6EXN - chains 5 and A of the 46 polymer chains in the assembly; structure by electron microscopy, 3.70 A resolution.

Chain 5:
Molecule: U5 snRNA
From: Saccharomyces cerevisiae S288c
Sequence (179 nucleotides; numbered 1 to 179; the number before each row is that of its first residue):
     1 AAGCAGCUUU ACAGAUCAAU GGCGGAGGGA GGUCAACAUC AAGAACUGUG GGCCUUUUAU
    61 UGCCUAUAGA ACUUAUAACG AACAUGGUUC UUGCCUUUUA CCAGAACCAU CCGGGUGUUG
   121 UCUCCAUAGA AACAGGUAAA GCUGUCCGUU ACUGUGGGCU UGCCAUAUUU UUUGGAACU
Disordered / not traced: 128-129, 165-166, 176-179

Chain A:
Protein: Pre-mRNA-splicing factor Prp8
From: Saccharomyces cerevisiae (strain ATCC 204508 / S288c)
UniProtKB: P33334 (PRP8_YEAST); numbering as in UniProt (aligned over 1-2413)
Chain sequence (2413 residues; each row starts with the number of its first residue):
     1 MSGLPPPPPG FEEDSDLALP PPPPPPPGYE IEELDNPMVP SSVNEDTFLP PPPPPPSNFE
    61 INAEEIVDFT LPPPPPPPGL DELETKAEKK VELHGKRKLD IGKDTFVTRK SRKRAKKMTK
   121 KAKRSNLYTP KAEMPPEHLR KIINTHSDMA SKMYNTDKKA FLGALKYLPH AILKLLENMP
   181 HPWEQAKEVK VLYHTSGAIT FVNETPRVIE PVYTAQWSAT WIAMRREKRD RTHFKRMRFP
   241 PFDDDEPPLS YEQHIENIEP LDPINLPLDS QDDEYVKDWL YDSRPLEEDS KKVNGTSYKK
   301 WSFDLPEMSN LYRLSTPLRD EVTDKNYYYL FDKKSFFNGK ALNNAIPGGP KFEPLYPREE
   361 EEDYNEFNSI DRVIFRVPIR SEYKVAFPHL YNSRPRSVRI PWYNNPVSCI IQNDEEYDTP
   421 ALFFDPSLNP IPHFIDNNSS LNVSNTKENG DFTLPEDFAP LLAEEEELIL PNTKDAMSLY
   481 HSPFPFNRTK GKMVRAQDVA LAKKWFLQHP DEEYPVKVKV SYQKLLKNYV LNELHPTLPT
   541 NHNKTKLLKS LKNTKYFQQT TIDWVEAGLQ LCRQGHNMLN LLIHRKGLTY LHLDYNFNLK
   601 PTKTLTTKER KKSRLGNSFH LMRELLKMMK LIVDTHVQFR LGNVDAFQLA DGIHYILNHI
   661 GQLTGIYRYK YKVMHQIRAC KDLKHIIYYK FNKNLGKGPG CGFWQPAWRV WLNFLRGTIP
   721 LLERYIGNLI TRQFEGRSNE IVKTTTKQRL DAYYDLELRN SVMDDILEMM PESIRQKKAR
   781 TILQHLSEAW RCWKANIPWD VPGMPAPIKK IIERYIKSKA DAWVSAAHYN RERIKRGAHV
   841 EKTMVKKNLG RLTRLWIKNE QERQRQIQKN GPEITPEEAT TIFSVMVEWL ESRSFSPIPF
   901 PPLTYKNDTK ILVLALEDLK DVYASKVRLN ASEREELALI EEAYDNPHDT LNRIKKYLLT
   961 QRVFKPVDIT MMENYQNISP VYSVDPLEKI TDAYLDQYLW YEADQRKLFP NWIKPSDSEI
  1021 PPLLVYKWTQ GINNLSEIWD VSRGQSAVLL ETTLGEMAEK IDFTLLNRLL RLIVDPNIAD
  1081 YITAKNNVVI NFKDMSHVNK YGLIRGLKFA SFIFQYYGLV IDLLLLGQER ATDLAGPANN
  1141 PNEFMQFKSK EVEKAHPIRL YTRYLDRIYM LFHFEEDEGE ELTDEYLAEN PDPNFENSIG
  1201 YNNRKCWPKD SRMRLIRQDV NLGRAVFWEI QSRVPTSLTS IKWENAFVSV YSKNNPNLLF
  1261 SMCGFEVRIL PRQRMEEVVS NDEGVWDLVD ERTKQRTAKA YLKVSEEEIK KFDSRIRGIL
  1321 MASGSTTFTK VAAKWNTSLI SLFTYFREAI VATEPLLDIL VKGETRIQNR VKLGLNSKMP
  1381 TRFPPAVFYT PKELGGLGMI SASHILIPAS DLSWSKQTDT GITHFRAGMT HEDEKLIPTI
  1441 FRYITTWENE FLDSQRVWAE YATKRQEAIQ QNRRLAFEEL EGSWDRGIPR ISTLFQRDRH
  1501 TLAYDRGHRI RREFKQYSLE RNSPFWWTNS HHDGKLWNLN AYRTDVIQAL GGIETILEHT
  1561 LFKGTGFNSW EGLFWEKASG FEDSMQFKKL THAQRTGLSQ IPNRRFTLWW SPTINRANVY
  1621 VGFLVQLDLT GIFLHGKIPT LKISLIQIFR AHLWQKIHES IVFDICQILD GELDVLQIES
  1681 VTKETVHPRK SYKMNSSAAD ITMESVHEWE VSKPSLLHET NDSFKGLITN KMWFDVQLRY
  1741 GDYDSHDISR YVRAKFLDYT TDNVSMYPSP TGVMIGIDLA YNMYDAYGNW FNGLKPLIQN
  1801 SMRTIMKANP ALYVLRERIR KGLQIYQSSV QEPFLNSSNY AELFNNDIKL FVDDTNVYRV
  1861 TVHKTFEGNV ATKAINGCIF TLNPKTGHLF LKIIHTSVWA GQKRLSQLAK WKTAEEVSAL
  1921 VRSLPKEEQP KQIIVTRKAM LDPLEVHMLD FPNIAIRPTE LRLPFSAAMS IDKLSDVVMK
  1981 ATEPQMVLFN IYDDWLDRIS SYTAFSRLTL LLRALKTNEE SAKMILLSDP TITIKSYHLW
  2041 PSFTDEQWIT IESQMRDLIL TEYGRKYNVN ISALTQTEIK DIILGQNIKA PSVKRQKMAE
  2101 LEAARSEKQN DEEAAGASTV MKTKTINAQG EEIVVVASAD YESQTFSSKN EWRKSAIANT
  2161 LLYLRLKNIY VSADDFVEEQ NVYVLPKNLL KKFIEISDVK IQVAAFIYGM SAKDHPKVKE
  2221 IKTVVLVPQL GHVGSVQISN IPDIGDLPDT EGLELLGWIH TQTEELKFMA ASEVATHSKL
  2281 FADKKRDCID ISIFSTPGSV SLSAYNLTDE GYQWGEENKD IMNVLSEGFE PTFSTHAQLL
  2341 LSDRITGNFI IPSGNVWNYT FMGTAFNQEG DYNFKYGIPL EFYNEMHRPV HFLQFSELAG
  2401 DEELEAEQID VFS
Disordered / not traced: 1-125, 361-365, 434-450, 1575-1582, 2084-2090, 2108-2413
Small-molecule neighbours: inositol hexakisphosphate (IHP): Arg-236, Lys-517, Tyr-655, His-659, Lys-681, Lys-684, His-685, Tyr-688, Tyr-689, Lys-697, Gly-698, Pro-699, Asn-1618
Curated features (UniProtKB/Swiss-Prot):
  - region: Met-1585 to Leu-1598 (Important for branch point selection)
What the authors report for this chain:
  - binding site for Intron lariat: UBC4 RNA: Gln-1594, Arg-1604
  - mutagenesis - R1604A: decreased catalytic activity

Interface between chain 5 and chain A:
Contacting residue pairs - 139 pairs, chain 5 then chain A:
  G31(5) / Asn-294(A)  sugar contact
  G31(5) / Gly-295(A)  phosphate contact
  G32(5) / Asn-294(A)  phosphate contact
  G32(5) / Gly-295(A)  phosphate contact
  G32(5) / Thr-296(A)  sugar contact
  G32(5) / Ser-297(A)  hydrogen bond to the phosphate
  U33(5) / Lys-190(A)  salt bridge to the phosphate
  U33(5) / Glu-204(A)  sugar contact
  U33(5) / Thr-205(A)  hydrogen bond to the base
  U33(5) / Arg-207(A)  hydrogen bond to the base
  U33(5) / Arg-284(A)  hydrogen bond to the base
  U33(5) / Thr-296(A)  hydrogen bond to the phosphate
  U33(5) / Ser-297(A)  hydrogen bond to the phosphate
  C34(5) / Tyr-128(A)  hydrogen bond to the sugar
  C34(5) / Lys-190(A)  salt bridge to the phosphate
  C34(5) / Lys-552(A)  salt bridge to the phosphate
  A35(5) / Tyr-128(A)  hydrogen bond to the sugar
  A35(5) / Lys-552(A)  salt bridge to the phosphate
  A35(5) / Asn-553(A)  phosphate contact
  A36(5) / Lys-549(A)  phosphate contact
  A36(5) / Asn-553(A)  hydrogen bond to the phosphate
  C37(5) / Lys-544(A)  phosphate contact
  C40(5) / Asn-541(A)  hydrogen bond to the base
  A41(5) / Leu-538(A)  base contact
  A41(5) / Asn-541(A)  hydrogen bond to the phosphate
  U76(5) / Lys-325(A)  base contact
  U76(5) / Asp-332(A)  base contact
  U76(5) / Lys-334(A)  hydrogen bond to the sugar
  U76(5) / Trp-402(A)  stacking on the base
  U76(5) / Asn-405(A)  base contact
  A77(5) / Lys-334(A)  phosphate contact
  C79(5) / Pro-539(A)  base contact
  C79(5) / Thr-540(A)  hydrogen bond to the base
  C79(5) / Asn-541(A)  base contact
  G80(5) / Arg-495(A)  base contact
  G80(5) / Asp-498(A)  base contact
  G80(5) / Pro-539(A)  base contact
  G80(5) / Arg-716(A)  base contact
  A81(5) / Phe-484(A)  stacking on the base
  A81(5) / Arg-488(A)  base contact
  A81(5) / Val-494(A)  phosphate contact
  A82(5) / Gln-497(A)  sugar contact
  A82(5) / Asp-498(A)  hydrogen bond to the sugar
  A82(5) / Ala-500(A)  phosphate contact
  A82(5) / Lys-503(A)  phosphate contact
  A82(5) / Arg-709(A)  hydrogen bond to the phosphate
  C83(5) / Lys-503(A)  salt bridge to the phosphate
  C83(5) / Asn-532(A)  hydrogen bond to the base
  C83(5) / Glu-533(A)  base contact
  C83(5) / Arg-709(A)  salt bridge to the phosphate
  C83(5) / Asn-713(A)  sugar contact
  C83(5) / Arg-716(A)  sugar contact
  A84(5) / Asn-532(A)  hydrogen bond to the phosphate
  A84(5) / Thr-537(A)  hydrogen bond to the base
  A84(5) / Gln-676(A)  phosphate contact
  A84(5) / Asn-713(A)  hydrogen bond to the sugar
  A84(5) / Phe-714(A)  sugar contact
  A84(5) / Arg-716(A)  base contact
  A84(5) / Gly-717(A)  hydrogen bond to the sugar
  U85(5) / Thr-537(A)  base contact
  U85(5) / Lys-670(A)  phosphate contact
  U85(5) / Lys-672(A)  salt bridge to the phosphate
  U85(5) / Gln-676(A)  phosphate contact
  U85(5) / Gly-717(A)  sugar contact
  U85(5) / Leu-721(A)  sugar contact
  G86(5) / Lys-670(A)  salt bridge to the phosphate
  G86(5) / Lys-672(A)  salt bridge to the phosphate
  G86(5) / Leu-721(A)  sugar contact
  U92(5) / Glu-353(A)  base contact
  U92(5) / Arg-836(A)  salt bridge to the phosphate
  C94(5) / Arg-1366(A)  salt bridge to the phosphate
  C94(5) / Asn-1369(A)  phosphate contact
  C94(5) / Lys-1378(A)  hydrogen bond to the sugar
  C95(5) / Gly-837(A)  base contact
  C95(5) / Ala-838(A)  hydrogen bond to the base
  C95(5) / His-839(A)  hydrogen bond to the base
  C95(5) / Arg-1366(A)  salt bridge to the phosphate
  C95(5) / Asn-1369(A)  hydrogen bond to the phosphate
  C95(5) / Leu-1373(A)  phosphate contact
  U96(5) / Lys-842(A)  sugar contact
  U96(5) / Arg-1370(A)  salt bridge to the phosphate
  U97(5) / His-839(A)  salt bridge to the phosphate
  U97(5) / Val-840(A)  phosphate contact
  U97(5) / Glu-841(A)  phosphate contact
  U97(5) / Lys-842(A)  hydrogen bond to the phosphate
  U98(5) / Lys-747(A)  salt bridge to the phosphate
  U98(5) / His-839(A)  salt bridge to the phosphate
  U99(5) / Asn-617(A)  sugar contact
  A100(5) / Asn-617(A)  sugar contact
  A100(5) / Lys-670(A)  phosphate contact
  A100(5) / Tyr-671(A)  hydrogen bond to the phosphate
  C101(5) / Lys-670(A)  salt bridge to the phosphate
  C101(5) / Tyr-671(A)  hydrogen bond to the phosphate
  C101(5) / Lys-672(A)  hydrogen bond to the phosphate
  C102(5) / Lys-672(A)  phosphate contact
  C102(5) / His-675(A)  salt bridge to the phosphate
  A103(5) / Glu-353(A)  base contact
  A103(5) / His-675(A)  salt bridge to the phosphate
  A103(5) / Arg-678(A)  salt bridge to the phosphate
  G104(5) / Lys-340(A)  hydrogen bond to the phosphate
  G104(5) / Phe-352(A)  phosphate contact
  G104(5) / Glu-353(A)  hydrogen bond to the phosphate
  G104(5) / Leu-355(A)  sugar contact
  G104(5) / Lys-527(A)  salt bridge to the phosphate
  G104(5) / Leu-531(A)  phosphate contact
  A105(5) / Lys-340(A)  phosphate contact
  A105(5) / Leu-355(A)  sugar contact
  A105(5) / Leu-534(A)  phosphate contact
  A105(5) / His-535(A)  salt bridge to the phosphate
  A109(5) / Thr-537(A)  base contact
  U110(5) / Thr-540(A)  phosphate contact
  U110(5) / Pro-720(A)  sugar contact
  C111(5) / Arg-716(A)  hydrogen bond to the base
  C111(5) / Ile-719(A)  sugar contact
  C111(5) / Pro-720(A)  sugar contact
  C112(5) / His-170(A)  salt bridge to the phosphate
  C112(5) / Leu-173(A)  sugar contact
  C112(5) / Glu-177(A)  hydrogen bond to the sugar
  C112(5) / Arg-495(A)  hydrogen bond to the sugar
  C112(5) / Gln-497(A)  hydrogen bond to the sugar
  C112(5) / Leu-547(A)  phosphate contact
  C112(5) / Arg-716(A)  hydrogen bond to the base
  C112(5) / Ile-719(A)  sugar contact
  G113(5) / Lys-174(A)  salt bridge to the phosphate
  G113(5) / Thr-205(A)  phosphate contact
  G113(5) / Arg-495(A)  hydrogen bond to the sugar
  G113(5) / Pro-539(A)  base contact
  G113(5) / Thr-540(A)  base contact
  G114(5) / Lys-546(A)  salt bridge to the phosphate
  G115(5) / Lys-492(A)  hydrogen bond to the phosphate
  U116(5) / Lys-300(A)  salt bridge to the phosphate
  U116(5) / Lys-492(A)  salt bridge to the phosphate
  U119(5) / Asn-126(A)  sugar contact
  G120(5) / Asn-126(A)  hydrogen bond to the sugar
  U121(5) / Asn-126(A)  sugar contact
  U121(5) / Tyr-128(A)  hydrogen bond to the sugar
  U121(5) / Thr-129(A)  sugar contact
  U121(5) / Pro-130(A)  sugar contact
  C122(5) / Pro-130(A)  sugar contact
Other interface residues (no listed pair), chain 5 (46 interface residues in all): U91, A106
Other interface residues (no listed pair), chain A (96 interface residues in all): Asn-203, Glu-210, Tyr-298, Lys-299, Lys-333, Pro-354, Asn-543, Gln-559, Arg-668, Tyr-669, Thr-718, Arg-724, Tyr-725, Leu-1320, Thr-1365

Overview:
46 residues of chain 5 and 96 residues of chain A are in contact; the contacts include 39 hydrogen bonds, 27
salt bridges and 2 aromatic stacking contacts. Polar contacts include U33(5)/Thr-205(A), U33(5)/Arg-207(A) and
U33(5)/Arg-284(A). From the paper: a binding site for Intron lariat: UBC4 RNA at Gln-1594(A) and Arg-1604(A);
R1604A of chain A reduces catalytic activity.
Chain 5 is U5 snRNA (Saccharomyces cerevisiae S288c) and chain A is Pre-mRNA-splicing factor Prp8
(Saccharomyces cerevisiae (strain ATCC 204508 / S288c)); the structure, Post-catalytic P complex spliceosome
with 3' splice site docked, was determined by electron microscopy.
